Entry 7TJY (electron microscopy, 3.80 A resolution); this record covers chains G and I of the 27 polymer chains in the assembly.

== Chain G ==
Protein: ATP synthase subunit gamma
From: Saccharomyces cerevisiae
Reference sequence: P38077 (ATPG_YEAST); residues 1-278 here correspond to UniProt positions 34-311 (UniProt number = residue number + 33)
Sequence (278 residues; row label = number of the first residue in the row):
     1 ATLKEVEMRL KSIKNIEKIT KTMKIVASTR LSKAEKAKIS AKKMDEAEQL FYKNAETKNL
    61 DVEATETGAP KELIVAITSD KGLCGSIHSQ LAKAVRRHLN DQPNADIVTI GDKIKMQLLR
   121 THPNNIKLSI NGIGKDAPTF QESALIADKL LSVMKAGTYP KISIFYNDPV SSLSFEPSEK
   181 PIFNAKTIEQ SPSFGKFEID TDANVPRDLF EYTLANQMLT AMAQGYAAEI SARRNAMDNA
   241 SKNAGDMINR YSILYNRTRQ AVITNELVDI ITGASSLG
Disordered / not traced: 60-70, 277-278

== Chain I ==
Protein: ATP synthase subunit epsilon
From: Saccharomyces cerevisiae
Reference sequence: P21306 (ATP5E_YEAST); residues 1-61 here correspond to UniProt positions 2-62 (UniProt number = residue number + 1)
Sequence (61 residues; numbered 1 to 61; the number before each row is that of its first residue):
     1 SAWRKAGISY AAYLNVAAQA IRSSLKTELQ TASVLNRSQT DAFYTQYKNG TAASEPTPIT
    61 K
Disordered / not traced: 1-7, 24-26, 50-52

== How chain G and chain I interact ==
Pairs across the interface (14; chain G residue first):
  P123(G) with N49(I); A53(I), hydrogen bond (backbone-backbone)
  N124(G) with N49(I)
  I126(G) with Y47(I); K48(I)
  K127(G) with Q46(I); Y47(I), hydrogen bond (backbone-backbone)
  L128(G) with T45(I)
  S129(G) with Y44(I); T45(I), hydrogen bond (backbone-backbone)
  I130(G) with F43(I)
  N131(G) with A42(I); F43(I), hydrogen bond (backbone-backbone)
  G132(G) with D41(I)
Interface residues without a listed pair, chain G (10 interface residues in all): I133

== Summary ==
Chain G and chain I each contribute 10 residues to their interface, with 4 hydrogen bonds. Main-chain hydrogen
bonds include P123(G)-A53(I), K127(G)-Y47(I) and S129(G)-T45(I).
Here chain G is ATP synthase subunit gamma and chain I is ATP synthase subunit epsilon, both from
Saccharomyces cerevisiae. Entry 7TJY (Yeast ATP synthase State 1catalytic(a) without exogenous ATP backbone
model) was determined by electron microscopy together with 7TJS, 7TJT, 7TJU, 7TJV, 7TJW, 7TJX and 30 further
entries from the same study.
